PDB entry 3GOV | X-ray diffraction, 2.55 A resolution | chains A and B

== Chain A ==
Molecule: Masp-1
Source organism: Homo sapiens
Notes: EC 3.4.21.-; fragment: Sushi-1 and Sushi-2 domains, CCP1-CCP2, residues 298-448
UniProtKB: P48740 (MASP1_HUMAN); numbering as in UniProt (aligned over 298-448)
Chain sequence (155 residues; row label = number of the first residue in the row):
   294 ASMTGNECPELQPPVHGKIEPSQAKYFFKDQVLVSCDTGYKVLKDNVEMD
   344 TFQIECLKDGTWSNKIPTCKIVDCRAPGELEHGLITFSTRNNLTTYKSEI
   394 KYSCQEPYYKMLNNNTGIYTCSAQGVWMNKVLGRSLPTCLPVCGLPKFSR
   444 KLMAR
Not modelled in the structure: 294-297, 445-448
Differences from the reference sequence: expression tag (294-297)
Swiss-Prot annotation at these positions:
  - site: Arg448 (Cleavage)
  - glycosylation (N-linked (GlcNAc...) asparagine): Asn385 (complex), Asn407
Disulfide bonds: Cys301-Cys349, Cys329-Cys362, Cys367-Cys414, Cys397-Cys432

== Chain B ==
Molecule: Masp-1
Source organism: Homo sapiens
Notes: EC 3.4.21.-; fragment: serine protease domain, residues 449-699
UniProtKB: P48740 (MASP1_HUMAN); residue numbers follow UniProt; this construct covers 449-699
Chain sequence (251 residues; each row starts with the number of its first residue):
   449 IFNGRPAQKGTTPWIAMLSHLNGQPFCGGSLLGSSWIVTAAHCLHQSLDP
   499 KDPTLRDSDLLSPSDFKIILGKHWRLRSDENEQHLGVKHTTLHPQYDPNT
   549 FENDVALVELLESPVLNAFVMPICLPEGPQQEGAMVIVSGWGKQFLQRFP
   599 ETLMEIEIPIVDHSTCQKAYAPLKKKVTRDMICAGEKEGGKDACAGDSGG
   649 PMVTLNRERGQWYLVGTVSWGDDCGKKDRYGVYSYIHHNKDWIQRVTGVR
   699 N
Swiss-Prot annotation at these positions:
  - active site (Charge relay system): His490, Asp552, Ser646
  - mutagenesis: Ser646 (S646A: No autoproteolytic processing)
Disulfide bonds: Cys475-Cys491, Cys614-Cys631, Cys642-Cys672
Reported in the primary citation:
  - contacts within the chain: Lys623-Asp670 (salt bridge), Asp640-Arg677 (salt bridge)
  - specificity-determining residues: Asp640, Ala643
  - specificity-determining residues: Leu496, Pro498, Pro501 (proposed by the authors, not directly observed)
  - mutagenesis - R504Q: unchanged catalytic activity on peptide substrates
  - mutagenesis - R504Q: increased stability in response to autolysis

== How chain A and chain B interact ==
Residue-residue contacts (36):
  Tyr401(A) - Leu564(B)
  Tyr401(A) - Asn565(B)
  Tyr401(A) - Ala566(B)  hydrogen bond (side chain-backbone)
  Tyr401(A) - Met569(B)  hydrophobic
  Tyr402(A) - Leu564(B)
  Lys403(A) - Asn699(B)  hydrogen bond (side chain-backbone)
  Pro434(A) - Gly481(B)
  Pro434(A) - Ser482(B)
  Pro434(A) - Leu564(B)  hydrophobic
  Cys436(A) - Pro570(B)
  Cys436(A) - Ile571(B)
  Cys436(A) - Cys572(B)  disulfide
  Cys436(A) - Gln659(B)  hydrogen bond (backbone-side chain)
  Gly437(A) - Pro570(B)  hydrogen bond (backbone-backbone)
  Gly437(A) - Cys572(B)
  Gly437(A) - Gly658(B)
  Gly437(A) - Gln659(B)
  Gly437(A) - Trp660(B)  hydrogen bond (backbone-backbone)
  Leu438(A) - Met569(B)
  Leu438(A) - Gly658(B)
  Leu438(A) - Gln659(B)
  Pro439(A) - Trp462(B)  hydrophobic
  Pro439(A) - Trp660(B)
  Phe441(A) - Lys457(B)
  Phe441(A) - Gly458(B)
  Phe441(A) - Thr459(B)
  Phe441(A) - Ala566(B)  hydrophobic
  Phe441(A) - Phe567(B)  hydrophobic
  Ser442(A) - Gln456(B)
  Ser442(A) - Thr459(B)
  Arg443(A) - Gln456(B)
  Arg443(A) - Thr459(B)
  Arg443(A) - Ile585(B)
  Arg443(A) - Glu603(B)  salt bridge
  Arg443(A) - Trp660(B)
  Lys444(A) - Gln456(B)  hydrogen bond (backbone-side chain)
Also at the interface, not in a pair above, chain A (14 interface residues in all): Val435, Lys440
Also at the interface, not in a pair above, chain B (22 interface residues in all): Pro461
Cross-chain cystine bridges: Cys436(A)-Cys572(B)
The authors on this interface:
  - pairs named by the authors: Lys403(A)-Asn699(B)
  - interface residues, chain A: Pro400(A), Pro434(A)
  - interface residues, chain B: Pro570(B)

== In short ==
The interface between chain A and chain B involves 14 residues on one side and 22 on the other; the contacts
include 1 disulfide bond, 6 hydrogen bonds and 1 salt bridge. Polar contacts include Arg443(A)-Glu603(B),
Tyr401(A)-Ala566(B) and Lys403(A)-Asn699(B). The paper describes a contact between Lys403(A) and Asn699(B).
From the paper: R504Q of chain B increases stability in response to autolysis; interface residues Pro400(A),
Pro434(A) and Pro570(B).
Here chain A is Masp-1 and chain B is Masp-1, both from Homo sapiens. Entry 3GOV (Crystal structure of the
catalytic region of human MASP-1) was determined by X-ray diffraction.
